Entry 3IZG (electron microscopy, 10.90 A resolution (very low resolution: no residue pairs are listed; an interface is given only as per-side residue counts)); this record covers chains G and A of the 7 polymer chains in the assembly.

# Chain G (and A)
Molecule: Major capsid protein 10A
From: Enterobacteria phage T7
Notes: chain A of this document is another copy of the same molecule, construct and numbering; everything in this record applies to it too
Reference sequence: P19726 (VC10A_BPT7); residues 1-345 here = UniProt positions 1-345
Sequence (345 residues; numbered 1 to 345; the number before each row is that of its first residue):
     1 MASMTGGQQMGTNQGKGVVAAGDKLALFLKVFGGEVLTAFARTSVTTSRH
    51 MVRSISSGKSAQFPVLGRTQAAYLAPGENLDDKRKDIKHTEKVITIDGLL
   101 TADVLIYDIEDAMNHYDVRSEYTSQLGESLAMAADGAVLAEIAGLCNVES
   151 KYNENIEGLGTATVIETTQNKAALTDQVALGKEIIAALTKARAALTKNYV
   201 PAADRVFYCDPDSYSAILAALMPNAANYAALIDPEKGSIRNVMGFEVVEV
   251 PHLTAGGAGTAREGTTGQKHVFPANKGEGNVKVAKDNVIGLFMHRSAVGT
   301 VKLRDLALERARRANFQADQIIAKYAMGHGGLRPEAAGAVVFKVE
Not modelled in the structure: 1-99
UniProt features mapped onto this chain:
  - region (Intercapsomeric interactions): Gly11 to Leu25, Tyr152 to Ile156

# Chain G / chain A interface
At this resolution (11 A) residue pairs are not listed: 11 residues of chain G and 12 of chain A lie at the interface.

# Overview
Chain G and chain A form an interface of 11 and 12 residues respectively.
Chain G and chain A are both Major capsid protein 10A (Enterobacteria phage T7); the structure, Bacteriophage
T7 prohead shell EM-derived atomic model, was determined by electron microscopy together with 2XVR from the
same study.
